8AHX - chains D and G of the 7 polymer chains in the assembly; structure by electron microscopy, 3.11 A resolution.

# Chain D
Molecule: Ion-translocating oxidoreductase complex subunit D
From: Azotobacter vinelandii DJ
Notes: EC 7.-.-.-
UniProtKB: C1DMA5 (C1DMA5_AZOVD); residues 1-366 here = UniProt positions 1-366
Sequence (366 residues; row label = number of the first residue in the row):
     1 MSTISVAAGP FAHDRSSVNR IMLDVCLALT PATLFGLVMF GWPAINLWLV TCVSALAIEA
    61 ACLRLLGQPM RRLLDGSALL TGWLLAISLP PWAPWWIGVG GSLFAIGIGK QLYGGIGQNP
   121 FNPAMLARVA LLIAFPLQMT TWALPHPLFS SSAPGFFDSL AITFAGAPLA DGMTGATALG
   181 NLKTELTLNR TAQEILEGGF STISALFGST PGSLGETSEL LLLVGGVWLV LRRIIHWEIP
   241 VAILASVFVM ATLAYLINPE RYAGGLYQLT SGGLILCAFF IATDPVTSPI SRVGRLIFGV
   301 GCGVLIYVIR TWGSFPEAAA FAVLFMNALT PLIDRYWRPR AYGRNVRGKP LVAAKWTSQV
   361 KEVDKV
Unresolved in the structure: 1-4, 354-366
Covalently attached groups: flavin mononucleotide (FMN) linked to T177
Small-molecule neighbours:
  - FMN (flavin mononucleotide), molecule 1: S88, M125, R128, L132, W142, A178, L179, G180, G212, S213, E216, G272, G273, L276, C277, I281, P316, E317, A318, A319, A320, F321
  - FMN, molecule 2: L132, T140, T184, F315, P316
  - riboflavin (RBF): I21, M22, V25, S77, L80, T81, L84, K110, G115, I116, G117, N119, N122, P123, A124, I235, F280, I281, T283, D284, P285, V286

# Chain G
Molecule: Ion-translocating oxidoreductase complex subunit G
From: Azotobacter vinelandii DJ
Notes: EC 7.-.-.-
UniProtKB: C1DMA4 (C1DMA4_AZOVD); residue numbers follow UniProt; this construct covers 1-229
Sequence (237 residues; each row starts with the number of its first residue):
     1 MNDTTMTPAE ENAAPAEAAA GKPTLLARLE KWRPMVAYQG LSLGLVCAVV ALLLLTGNIM
    61 THGTIAEQQM QDRLATLREV LPQSLYDNNP LADSFKVQDA ELGEVEVLPA RLQGKLTAVV
   121 FQGRNIGYGG PIEQMMSVDA QGKILGVRVL THKETPGLAD KIEASRSDWI KVFDGLSLEN
   181 TALDKWKVKK DGGQFDQFAG ATITPRAVVK TVLQGLQFQA RHAEQLKAEW SHPQFEK
Unresolved in the structure: 1-31, 229-237
Sequence notes: expression tag (230-237)
Covalently attached groups: flavin mononucleotide (FMN) linked to T202
Small-molecule neighbours: FMN (flavin mononucleotide): Y128, E154, T155, L158, A159, K190, Q197, G200, A201, I203, T204, R206

# How chain D and chain G interact
Pairs across the interface (5):
  P136(D) with P156(G); L158(G), hydrophobic
  L137(D) with A199(G)
  L188(D) with R206(G)
  S314(D) with Y128(G), hydrogen bond (backbone-side chain)
Interface residues without a listed pair, chain D (7 interface residues in all): T184, T187, F315
Interface residues without a listed pair, chain G (9 interface residues in all): T155, G157, G200, I203

# Summary
Chain D and chain G form an interface of 7 and 9 residues respectively, with 1 hydrogen bond. Its one
hydrogen-bonded contact is S314(D)-Y128(G). Bound to chain D: riboflavin and flavin mononucleotide. Flavin
mononucleotide is covalently linked to T177(D). Covalently linked flavin mononucleotide: at T202(G).
Here chain D is Ion-translocating oxidoreductase complex subunit D and chain G is Ion-translocating
oxidoreductase complex subunit G, both from Azotobacter vinelandii DJ. Entry 8AHX (Cryo-EM structure of the
nitrogen-fixation associated NADH:ferredoxin oxidoreductase RNF from Azotobacter vinelandii) was determined by
electron microscopy (same publication as 8RB8, 8RB9, 8RBM and 8RBQ).
